Entry 6ORG (X-ray diffraction, 1.72 A resolution); this record covers chain A.

Chain A:
Protein: Glycoside hydrolase
Source organism: Streptococcus pneumoniae serotype 4 (strain ATCC BAA-334 / TIGR4)
Reference sequence: A0A0H2US78 (A0A0H2US78_STRPN); residues 1-452 here = UniProt positions 1-452
Amino-acid sequence (452 residues; row label = number of the first residue in the row):
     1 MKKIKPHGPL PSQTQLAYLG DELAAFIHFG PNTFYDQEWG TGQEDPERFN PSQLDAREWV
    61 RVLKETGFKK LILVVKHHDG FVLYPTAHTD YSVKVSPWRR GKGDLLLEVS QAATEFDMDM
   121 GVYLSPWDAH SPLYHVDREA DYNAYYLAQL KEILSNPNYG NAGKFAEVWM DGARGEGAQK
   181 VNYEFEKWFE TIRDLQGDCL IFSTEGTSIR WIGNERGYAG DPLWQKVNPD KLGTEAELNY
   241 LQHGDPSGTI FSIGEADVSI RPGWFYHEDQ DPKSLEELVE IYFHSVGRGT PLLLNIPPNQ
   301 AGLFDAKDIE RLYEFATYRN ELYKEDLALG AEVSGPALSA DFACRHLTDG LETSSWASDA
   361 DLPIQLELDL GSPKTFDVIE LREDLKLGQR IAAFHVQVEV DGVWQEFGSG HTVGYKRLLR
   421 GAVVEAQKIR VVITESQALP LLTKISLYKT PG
Unresolved in the structure: 1, 452
Ion coordination: Ca2+: His346, Asp349, Leu351, Ser354, Thr443
What the authors report for this chain:
  - catalytic residues: Asp171, Glu215 (proposed by the authors, not directly observed)

Overview:
His346, Asp349, Leu351, Ser354 and Thr443 coordinate Ca2+. From the paper: catalytic residues Asp171 and
Glu215.
Chain A is Glycoside hydrolase (Streptococcus pneumoniae serotype 4 (strain ATCC BAA-334 / TIGR4)); the
structure, Crystal structure of SpGH29, was determined by X-ray diffraction together with 6OR4, 6ORF and 6ORH
from the same study.
